PDB entry 7VVP | X-ray diffraction, 1.97 A resolution | chains A and B

== Chain A (and B) ==
Molecule: 3C-like proteinase
From: Severe acute respiratory syndrome coronavirus 2
Notes: EC 3.4.22.69; chain B of this document is another copy of the same molecule, construct and numbering; everything in this record applies to it too
UniProtKB: P0DTD1 (R1AB_SARS2); residues 3-298 here correspond to UniProt positions 3266-3561 (UniProt number = residue number + 3263)
Amino-acid sequence (296 residues; numbered 3 to 298; the number before each row is that of its first residue):
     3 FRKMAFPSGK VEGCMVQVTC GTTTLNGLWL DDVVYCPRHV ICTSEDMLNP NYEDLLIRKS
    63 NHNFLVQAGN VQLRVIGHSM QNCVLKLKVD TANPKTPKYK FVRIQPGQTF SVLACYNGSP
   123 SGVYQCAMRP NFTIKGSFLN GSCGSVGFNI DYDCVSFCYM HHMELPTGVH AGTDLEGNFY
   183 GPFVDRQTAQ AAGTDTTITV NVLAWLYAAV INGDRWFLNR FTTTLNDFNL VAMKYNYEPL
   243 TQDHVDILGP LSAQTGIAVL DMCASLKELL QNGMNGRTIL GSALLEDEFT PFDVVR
Curated features (UniProtKB/Swiss-Prot):
  - active site: His41 (For 3CL-PRO activity), Cys145 (Nucleophile)
  - cross-link (Glycyl lysine isopeptide (Lys-Gly)): Lys5 (interchain with G-Cter in ubiquitin), Lys90 (interchain with G-Cter in ubiquitin)
What the authors report for this chain:
  - binding site for the ligand 80I: Thr26, His41, Phe140, Gly143, Cys145, His163, His164, Met165, Glu166, Asp187, Arg188, Gln189
  - catalytic residues: Cys145
  - catalytic residues: His41 (citing earlier work)

== How chain A and chain B interact ==
Pairs across the interface (44):
  Arg4(A) with Tyr126(B); Gln127(B), hydrogen bond (side chain-backbone); Cys128(B); Lys137(B), hydrogen bond (side chain-backbone); Ser139(B); Glu290(B), salt bridge
  Met6(A) with Gly124(B); Val125(B); Tyr126(B), hydrophobic
  Ala7(A) with Gly124(B); Val125(B), hydrogen bond (backbone-backbone)
  Phe8(A) with Val125(B)
  Pro9(A) with Ser10(B); Glu14(B); Pro122(B); Ser123(B); Gly124(B)
  Ser10(A) with Pro9(B); Ser10(B), hydrogen bond (backbone-side chain); Glu14(B), hydrogen bond (backbone-side chain)
  Gly11(A) with Gly11(B); Glu14(B), hydrogen bond (backbone-side chain)
  Glu14(A) with Pro9(B); Ser10(B), hydrogen bond (side chain-backbone); Gly11(B), hydrogen bond (side chain-backbone)
  Ala116(A) with Met6(B), hydrophobic
  Pro122(A) with Pro9(B), hydrophobic
  Ser123(A) with Pro9(B)
  Gly124(A) with Met6(B); Ala7(B)
  Val125(A) with Met6(B); Ala7(B), hydrogen bond (backbone-backbone); Phe8(B); Val125(B), hydrophobic
  Tyr126(A) with Arg4(B); Lys5(B); Met6(B), hydrophobic
  Gln127(A) with Arg4(B), hydrogen bond (backbone-side chain)
  Cys128(A) with Arg4(B)
  Lys137(A) with Arg4(B), hydrogen bond (backbone-side chain)
  Ser139(A) with Phe3(B); Arg4(B), hydrogen bond (side chain-backbone)
  Leu286(A) with Gly283(B)
  Glu290(A) with Arg4(B), salt bridge
Other interface residues (no listed pair), chain A (27 interface residues in all): Phe3, Lys5, Lys12, Leu115, Gly138, Gly283, Ala285
Other interface residues (no listed pair), chain B (26 interface residues in all): Leu115, Ala116, Gly138, Ala285, Leu286

== In short ==
The interface between chain A and chain B involves 27 residues on one side and 26 on the other; the contacts
include 12 hydrogen bonds and 2 salt bridges. Polar pairs include Arg4(A)-Glu290(B), Arg4(A)-Gln127(B) and
Arg4(A)-Lys137(B). The paper reports catalytic residues Cys145(A) and His41(A); a binding site for the ligand
80I at Thr26(A), His41(A) and Phe140(A) among others.
Chain A and chain B are both 3C-like proteinase (Severe acute respiratory syndrome coronavirus 2); the
structure, Crystal structure of SARS-Cov-2 main protease in complex with PF07304814, was determined by X-ray
diffraction together with 7WQH and 7WQJ from the same study.
